PDB entry 6P8H | X-ray diffraction, 3.19 A resolution | chains A and B of the 3 polymer chains in the assembly

Chain A:
Protein: G1/S-specific cyclin-D1
Organism: Homo sapiens
Reference sequence: P24385 (CCND1_HUMAN); numbering as in UniProt (aligned over 19-267)
Sequence (249 residues; row label = number of the first residue in the row):
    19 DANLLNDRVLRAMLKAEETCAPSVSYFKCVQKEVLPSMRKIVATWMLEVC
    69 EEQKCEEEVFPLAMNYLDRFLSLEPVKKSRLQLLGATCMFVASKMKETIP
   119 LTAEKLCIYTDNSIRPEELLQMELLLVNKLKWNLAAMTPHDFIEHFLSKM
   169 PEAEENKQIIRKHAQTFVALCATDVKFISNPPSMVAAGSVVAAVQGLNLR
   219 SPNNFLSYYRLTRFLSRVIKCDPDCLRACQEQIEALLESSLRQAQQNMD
Unresolved in the structure: 263-267

Chain B:
Protein: Cyclin-dependent kinase 4
Organism: Homo sapiens
Notes: EC 2.7.11.22
Reference sequence: P11802 (CDK4_HUMAN); aligned to UniProt positions 2-300 over residues 2-300 (the alignment contains insertions or deletions, so no single offset holds)
Sequence (302 residues; row label = number of the first residue in the row; numbers below 1 keep their minus sign (Gly-1 is residue -1)):
    -1 GEFATSRYEPVAEIGVGAYGTVYKARDPHSGHFVALKSVRVPNGEEGLPI
    49 STVREVALLRRLEAFEHPNVVRLMDVCATSRTDREIKVTLVFEHVDQDLR
    99 TYLDKAPPPGLPAETIKDLMRQFLRGLDFLHANCIVHRDLKPENILVTSG
   149 GTVKLADFGLARIYSYQMALTPVVVTLWYRAPEVLLQSTYATPVDMWSVG
   199 CIFAEMFRRKPLFCGNSEADQLGKIFDLIGLPPEDDWPRDVSLPRGAFPP
   249 RGPRPVQSVVPEMEESGAQLLLEMLTFNPHKRISAFRALQHSYLHKDEGN
   299 PE
Unresolved in the structure: -1 to 17, 27-28, 79-81, 159-173, 296-300
Differences from the reference sequence: expression tag (-1 to 1); conflict Glu43 (Gly46 in P11802), Glu44 (Gly47 in P11802)
What the authors report for this chain:
  - conformationally variable residues (order/disorder transition): Gly13 to Thr19, Lys35
  - catalytic residues: Lys35

How chain A and chain B interact:
Residue-residue contacts (41):
  Leu23(A) - Phe284(B)  hydrophobic
  Arg26(A) - Asp126(B)  salt bridge
  Arg26(A) - Phe284(B)
  Ala30(A) - Phe63(B)
  Lys33(A) - Phe63(B)
  Ala34(A) - Ala62(B)  hydrophobic
  Ala34(A) - Phe63(B)  hydrophobic
  Thr37(A) - Ala62(B)
  Phe108(A) - Glu44(B)
  Lys112(A) - Glu44(B)  hydrogen bond (side chain-backbone)
  Lys112(A) - Leu46(B)  hydrogen bond (side chain-backbone)
  Lys112(A) - Ile48(B)
  Lys112(A) - Arg52(B)  hydrogen bond (backbone-side chain)
  Met113(A) - Val51(B)
  Met113(A) - Arg52(B)
  Met113(A) - Ala55(B)  hydrophobic
  Glu115(A) - Arg52(B)  hydrogen bond (backbone-side chain)
  Pro118(A) - Ile48(B)  hydrophobic
  Thr120(A) - Glu44(B)
  Ala121(A) - Glu44(B)  hydrogen bond (backbone-side chain)
  Leu138(A) - Gly42(B)
  Leu138(A) - Glu43(B)
  Leu138(A) - Gly45(B)
  Glu141(A) - Gly45(B)
  Glu141(A) - Leu46(B)  hydrogen bond (side chain-backbone)
  Leu142(A) - Leu46(B)  hydrophobic
  Leu142(A) - Ile84(B)  hydrophobic
  Asn146(A) - Cys75(B)  hydrogen bond
  Asn146(A) - Ala76(B)  hydrogen bond (side chain-backbone)
  Lys149(A) - Arg58(B)  hydrogen bond (backbone-side chain)
  Lys149(A) - Asp73(B)
  Trp150(A) - Leu46(B)  hydrophobic
  Trp150(A) - Val54(B)  hydrophobic
  Trp150(A) - Ala55(B)
  Trp150(A) - Arg58(B)
  Trp150(A) - Val74(B)
  Trp150(A) - Ala76(B)  hydrophobic
  Trp150(A) - Val86(B)  hydrophobic
  Leu152(A) - Ala55(B)  hydrophobic
  Ala153(A) - Ala55(B)
  Ala153(A) - Arg59(B)
Other interface residues (no listed pair), chain A (27 interface residues in all): Lys114, Thr116, Leu119, Val145, Asn151, Met155
Other interface residues (no listed pair), chain B (24 interface residues in all): Thr50, Ser78

In short:
27 residues of chain A face 24 of chain B across their interface; the contacts include 9 hydrogen bonds and 1
salt bridge. Polar contacts include Arg26(A)-Asp126(B), Lys112(A)-Glu44(B) and Lys112(A)-Leu46(B). The paper
reports the catalytic residue Lys35(B); conformational variability at Gly13(B) and Lys35(B).
Here chain A is G1/S-specific cyclin-D1 and chain B is Cyclin-dependent kinase 4, both from Homo sapiens.
Entry 6P8H (Crystal structure of CDK4 in complex with CyclinD1 and P21) was determined by X-ray diffraction
together with 6P8E, 6P8F and 6P8G from the same study.
